PDB entry 5XMK | electron microscopy, 4.18 A resolution (low resolution: residue-level contacts below are approximate; hydrogen-bond / salt-bridge calls are withheld) | chains M and N of the 14 polymer chains in the assembly

Chain M (and N):
Name: Vacuolar protein sorting-associated protein VTA1
From: Saccharomyces cerevisiae (strain ATCC 204508 / S288c)
Notes: chain N of this document is another copy of the same molecule, construct and numbering; everything in this record applies to it too
UniProt: Q06263 (VTA1_YEAST); residues 0-329 here correspond to UniProt positions 1-330 (UniProt number = residue number + 1)
Chain sequence (330 residues; row label = number of the first residue in the row; numbering starts at 0):
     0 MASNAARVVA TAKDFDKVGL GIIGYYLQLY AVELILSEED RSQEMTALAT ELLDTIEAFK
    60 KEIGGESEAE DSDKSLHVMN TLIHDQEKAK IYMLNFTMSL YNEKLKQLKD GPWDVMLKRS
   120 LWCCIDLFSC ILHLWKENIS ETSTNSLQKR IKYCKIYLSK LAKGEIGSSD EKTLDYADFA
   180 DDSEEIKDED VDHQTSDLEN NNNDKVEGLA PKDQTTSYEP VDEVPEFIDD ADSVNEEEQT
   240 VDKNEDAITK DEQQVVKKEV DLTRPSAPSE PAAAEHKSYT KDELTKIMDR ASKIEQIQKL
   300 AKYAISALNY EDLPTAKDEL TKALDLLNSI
Not modelled in the structure: 0-275 (chain N: 0-287)
Curated features (UniProtKB/Swiss-Prot):
  - region: Ser36 to Glu67 (Interaction with VSP60)
  - modified residue: Ser182 (Phosphoserine), Thr194 (Phosphothreonine), Ser232 (Phosphoserine)

Interface between chain M and chain N:
Residue-residue contacts (23; chain M residue first):
  Ile293(M) - Leu307(N)
  Ile293(M) - Glu310(N)
  Gln297(M) - Ile304(N)
  Gln297(M) - Leu307(N)
  Gln297(M) - Asn308(N)
  Ala300(M) - Ile304(N)
  Ile304(M) - Gln297(N)
  Ile304(M) - Ala300(N)
  Ile304(M) - Ile304(N)
  Leu307(M) - Gln297(N)
  Asn308(M) - Gln297(N)
  Leu312(M) - Arg289(N)
  Leu312(M) - Leu326(N)
  Lys316(M) - Leu326(N)
  Leu319(M) - Leu326(N)
  Thr320(M) - Leu323(N)
  Leu323(M) - Leu319(N)
  Leu323(M) - Thr320(N)
  Leu323(M) - Leu323(N)
  Leu326(M) - Ala315(N)
  Leu326(M) - Lys316(N)
  Leu326(M) - Leu319(N)
  Asn327(M) - Lys316(N)
Interface residues without a listed pair, chain M (18 interface residues in all): Ile296, Lys301, Glu310, Ala322, Ile329
Interface residues without a listed pair, chain N (17 interface residues in all): Ile293, Ile296, Lys301, Leu312

Summary:
The interface between chain M and chain N involves 18 residues on one side and 17 on the other.
Chain M and chain N are both Vacuolar protein sorting-associated protein VTA1 (Saccharomyces cerevisiae
(strain ATCC 204508 / S288c)); the structure, Cryo-EM structure of the ATP-bound Vps4 mutant-E233Q complex
with Vta1 (masked), was determined by electron microscopy, deposited together with 5XMI.
